4UM9 - chains D and F of the 3 polymer chains in the assembly; structure by X-ray diffraction, 2.50 A resolution.

== Chain D ==
Molecule: Integrin beta-6
Source organism: Homo sapiens
Reference sequence: P18564 (ITB6_HUMAN); residues 1-474 here correspond to UniProt positions 18-491 (UniProt number = residue number + 17)
Sequence (483 residues; numbered 1 to 483; the number before each row is that of its first residue):
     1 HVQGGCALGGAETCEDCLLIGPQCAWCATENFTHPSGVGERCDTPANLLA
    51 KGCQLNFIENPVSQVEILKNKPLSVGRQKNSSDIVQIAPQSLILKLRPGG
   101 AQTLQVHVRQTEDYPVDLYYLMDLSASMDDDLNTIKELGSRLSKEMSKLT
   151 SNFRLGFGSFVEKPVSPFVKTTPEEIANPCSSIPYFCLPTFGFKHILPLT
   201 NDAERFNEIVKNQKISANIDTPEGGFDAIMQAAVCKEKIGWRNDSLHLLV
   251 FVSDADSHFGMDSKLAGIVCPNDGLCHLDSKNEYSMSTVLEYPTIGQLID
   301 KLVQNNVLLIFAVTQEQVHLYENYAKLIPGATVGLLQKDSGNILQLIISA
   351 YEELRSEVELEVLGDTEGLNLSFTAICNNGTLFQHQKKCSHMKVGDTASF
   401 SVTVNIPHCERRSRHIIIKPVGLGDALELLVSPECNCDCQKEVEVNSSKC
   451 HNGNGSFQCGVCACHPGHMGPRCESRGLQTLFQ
Unresolved in the structure: 1-4, 32-39, 442, 465-470, 475-483
Disulfides: Cys-6/Cys-24, Cys-14/Cys-437, Cys-17/Cys-42, Cys-27/Cys-53, Cys-180/Cys-187, Cys-235/Cys-276, Cys-377/Cys-389, Cys-409/Cys-435, Cys-439/Cys-459, Cys-450/Cys-462, Cys-464/Cys-473
Covalent attachments: N-acetylglucosamine (NAG) linked to Asn-31, Asn-80, Asn-243
Differences from the reference sequence: conflict Thr-29 (Gln46 in P18564), Cys-270 (Ile287 in P18564), Asn-452 (His469 in P18564); expression tag (475-483)
Metal / ion sites: Mg2+: Ser-125, Glu-223 (shared with Asp-243(F) of chain F); Ca2+ site 1: Ser-127, Asp-130, Lys-338; Ca2+ site 2: Glu-162, Asn-218, Asp-220, Pro-222, Glu-223
UniProt features mapped onto this chain:
  - binding site (Mg(2+)): Asp-123, Ser-125, Ser-127, Glu-223
  - binding site (Ca(2+)): Ser-127, Asp-130, Asp-131, Glu-162, Asn-218, Asp-220, Pro-222, Glu-223, Asp-254, Lys-338
  - glycosylation (N-linked (GlcNAc...) asparagine): Asn-31, Asn-80, Asn-243, Asn-370, Asn-379, Asn-446, Asn-454

== Chain F ==
Molecule: Latency-associated peptide
Source organism: Homo sapiens
Reference sequence: P10600 (TGFB3_HUMAN); residues 239-249 here correspond to UniProt positions 259-269 (UniProt number = residue number + 20)
Sequence (13 residues; numbered 238 to 250; the number before each row is that of its first residue):
   238 XHGRGDLGRLKKX
Modified positions: ACE (acetyl group) at position 238; NH2 (amino group) at position 250
Differences from the reference sequence: expression tag (238, 250)
Metal / ion sites: Mg2+: Asp-243 (shared with Ser-125(D), Glu-223(D) of chain D)
UniProt features mapped onto this chain:
  - motif: Arg-241 to Asp-243 (Cell attachment site)

== Interface between chain D and chain F ==
Contacting residue pairs (22):
  Ser-125(D) / Asp-243(F)  hydrogen bond
  Ala-126(D) / Asp-243(F)  hydrogen bond (backbone-side chain)
  Ala-126(D) / Leu-244(F)  hydrophobic
  Ala-126(D) / Leu-247(F)  hydrophobic
  Ser-127(D) / Asp-243(F)
  Ser-127(D) / Arg-246(F)
  Pro-179(D) / Leu-244(F)
  Ser-182(D) / Leu-244(F)
  Ile-183(D) / Leu-244(F)  hydrophobic
  Ile-183(D) / Leu-247(F)
  Ile-183(D) / Lys-248(F)
  Tyr-185(D) / Leu-247(F)  hydrophobic
  Ala-217(D) / Asp-243(F)
  Ala-217(D) / Leu-244(F)  hydrophobic
  Asn-218(D) / Asp-243(F)  hydrogen bond (backbone-side chain)
  Asn-218(D) / Leu-244(F)
  Ile-219(D) / Gly-242(F)
  Ile-219(D) / Asp-243(F)  hydrogen bond (backbone-backbone)
  Thr-221(D) / Gly-242(F)  hydrogen bond (side chain-backbone)
  Thr-221(D) / Asp-243(F)
  Glu-223(D) / Asp-243(F)
  Lys-338(D) / Arg-246(F)
Other interface residues (no listed pair), chain D (18 interface residues in all): Asp-130, Cys-180, Cys-187, Asp-220, Asp-254
Other interface residues (no listed pair), chain F (8 interface residues in all): ACE_238, His-239

== In short ==
Chain D and chain F form an interface of 18 and 8 residues respectively; the contacts include 5 hydrogen
bonds. Polar pairs include Ser-125(D)/Asp-243(F), Ala-126(D)/Asp-243(F) and Asn-218(D)/Asp-243(F). Covalently
linked N-acetylglucosamine: at Asn-31(D), Asn-80(D) and Asn-243(D).
Chain D is Integrin beta-6 and chain F is Latency-associated peptide, both from Homo sapiens; the structure,
Crystal structure of alpha V beta 6 with peptide, was determined by X-ray diffraction together with 4UM8 from
the same study.
